8D3L - chains C and G of the 10 polymer chains in the assembly; structure by electron microscopy, 3.49 A resolution.

# Chain C
Name: CRISPR-associated endonuclease Cas1
From: Alkalihalobacillus halodurans C-125
Notes: EC 3.1.-.-
Reference sequence: Q9KFX9 (Q9KFX9_ALKHC); residue numbers follow UniProt; this construct covers 1-343
Chain sequence (343 residues; numbered 1 to 343; the number before each row is that of its first residue):
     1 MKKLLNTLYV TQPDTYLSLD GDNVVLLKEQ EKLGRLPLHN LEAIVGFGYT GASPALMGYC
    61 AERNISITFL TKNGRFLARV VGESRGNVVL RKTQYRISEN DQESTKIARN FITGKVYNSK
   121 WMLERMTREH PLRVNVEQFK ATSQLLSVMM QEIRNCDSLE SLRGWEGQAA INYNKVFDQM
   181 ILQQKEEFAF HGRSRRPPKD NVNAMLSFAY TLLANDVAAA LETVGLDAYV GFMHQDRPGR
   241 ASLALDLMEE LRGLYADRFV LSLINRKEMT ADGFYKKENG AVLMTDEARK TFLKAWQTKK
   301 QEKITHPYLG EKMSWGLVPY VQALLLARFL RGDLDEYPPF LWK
Reported in the primary citation:
  - binding site for PAM/PAM strand 2 (chain G): Tyr-49
  - catalytic residues: Glu-166 (proposed by the authors, not directly observed)

# Chain G
Molecule: PAM/PAM strand 2
Sequence (33 nucleotides; each row starts with the number of its first residue):
     1 GTTCTGGTGG TCCTCAGCTA CGTTTTTTGA ATT
Metal / ion sites: Mn2+: DG29 (shared with 1 residue of chain J)

# Interface between chain C and chain G
Pairs across the interface (15; chain C residue first):
  Tyr-49(C) / DG22(G)  base contact
  Tyr-49(C) / DT23(G)  phosphate contact
  Asn-73(C) / DT23(G)  hydrogen bond to the phosphate
  Arg-196(C) / DT26(G)  hydrogen bond to the phosphate
  Arg-196(C) / DT27(G)  salt bridge to the phosphate
  Ser-207(C) / DT25(G)  base contact
  Phe-208(C) / DT25(G)  base contact
  Thr-211(C) / DT25(G)  phosphate contact
  Arg-289(C) / DT24(G)  base contact
  Arg-289(C) / DT25(G)  base contact
  Lys-290(C) / DT24(G)  base contact
  Leu-293(C) / DT23(G)  base contact
  Lys-294(C) / DG22(G)  salt bridge to the phosphate
  Lys-294(C) / DT23(G)  base contact
  Gln-297(C) / DT23(G)  hydrogen bond to the base
Interface residues without a listed pair, chain C (12 interface residues in all): Lys-72

# Summary
Chain C and chain G form an interface of 12 and 6 residues respectively, with 3 hydrogen bonds and 2 salt
bridges. Polar contacts include Gln-297(C)/DT23(G), Asn-73(C)/DT23(G) and Arg-196(C)/DT26(G). From the paper:
the catalytic residue Glu-166(C); a binding site for PAM/PAM strand 2 (chain G) at Tyr-49(C).
Here chain C is CRISPR-associated endonuclease Cas1 (Alkalihalobacillus halodurans C-125) and chain G is
PAM/PAM strand 2. Entry 8D3L (Type I-C Cas4-Cas1-Cas2 complex bound to a PAM/PAM prespacer) was determined by
electron microscopy together with 8D3M, 8D3P and 8D3Q from the same study.
